PDB entry 8KFZ | electron microscopy, 3.30 A resolution | chains A and S of the 5 polymer chains in the assembly

# Chain A
Molecule: Guanine nucleotide-binding protein G(i) subunit alpha-1
Organism: Homo sapiens
UniProt: P63096 (GNAI1_HUMAN); residues 1-354 here = UniProt positions 1-354
Chain sequence (354 residues; each row starts with the number of its first residue):
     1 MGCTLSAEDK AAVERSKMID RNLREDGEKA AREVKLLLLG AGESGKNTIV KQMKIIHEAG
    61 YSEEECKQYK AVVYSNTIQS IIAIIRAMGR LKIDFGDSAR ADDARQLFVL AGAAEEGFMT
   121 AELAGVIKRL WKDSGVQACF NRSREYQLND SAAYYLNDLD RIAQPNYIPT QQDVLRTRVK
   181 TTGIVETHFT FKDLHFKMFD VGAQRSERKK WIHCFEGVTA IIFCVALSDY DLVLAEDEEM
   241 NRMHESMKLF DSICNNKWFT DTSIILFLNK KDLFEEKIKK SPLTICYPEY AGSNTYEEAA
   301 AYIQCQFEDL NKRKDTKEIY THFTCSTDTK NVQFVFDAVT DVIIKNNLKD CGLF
Unresolved in the structure: 1-2, 55-181
Sequence notes: conflict Asn47 (Ser in P63096), Ala203 (Gly in P63096), Ser326 (Ala in P63096)
UniProt features mapped onto this chain:
  - region: Lys35 to Lys46, Thr48 (G1 motif), Asp173 to Thr181 (G2 motif), Phe196 to Gly202, Gln204, Arg205 (G3 motif), Ile265 to Asp272 (G4 motif), Thr324, Cys325, Thr327 to Thr329 (G5 motif)
  - binding site (GTP): Glu43 to Lys46, Thr48, Ser151, Leu175 to Thr181, Asp200 to Gly202, Gln204, Asn269 to Asp272
  - binding site (Mg(2+)): Thr181
  - modified residue: Arg178 (ADP-ribosylarginine), Gln204 (Deamidated glutamine), Cys351 (ADP-ribosylcysteine)
  - lipidation: Gly2 (N-myristoyl glycine), Cys3 (S-palmitoyl cysteine)
  - natural variant: Gly40 (G40C: In NEDHISB; G40R: In NEDHISB), Gly45 (G45D: In NEDHISB), Thr48 (T48I: In NEDHISB; T48K: In NEDHISB), Gln52 (Q52P: In NEDHISB), Ser75 (deletion: In NEDHISB; uncertain significance), Gln172 (deletion: In NEDHISB), Asp173 (D173V: In NEDHISB), Glu186 to Phe189 (deletion: In NEDHISB; uncertain significance), Cys224 (C224Y: In NEDHISB), Lys270 (K270N: In NEDHISB; K270R: In NEDHISB), Asp272 (D272G: In NEDHISB), Val332 (V332E: In NEDHISB; uncertain significance)
  - mutagenesis: Gly42 (G42R: Abolishes switch to an activated conformation and dissociation from beta and gamma subunits upon GTP binding. Abolishes interaction with RGS family members), Glu116 (E116L: Enhances interaction (inactive GDP-bound) with RGS14), Gln147 (Q147L: Enhances interaction (inactive GDP-bound) with RGS14), Glu245 (E245L: Enhances interaction (inactive GDP-bound) with RGS14)

# Chain S
Molecule: scFv16
Organism: Homo sapiens
Notes: antibody fragment or engineered binder
Chain sequence (297 residues; numbered -37 to 247 plus 14 insertion-coded residues; 2 numbers in that range are skipped by the numbering (no residue carries them; nothing is unmodelled there); the number before each row is that of its first residue; a row labelled like 121A-121N holds insertion residues (121A, then the next letters in order); numbers below 1 keep their minus sign (Met-37 is residue -37)):
   -37 MLLVNQSHQG FNKEHTSKMV SAIVLYVLLA AAAHSAFADV QLVESGGGLV QPGGSRKLSC
    23 SASGFAFSSF GMHWVRQAPE KGLEWVAYIS SGSGTIYYAD TVKGRFTISR DDPKNTLFLQ
    83 MTSLRSEDTA MYYCVRSIYY YGSSPFDFWG QGTTLTVSS
121A-121N GGGGSGGGGSGGGG
   124 SDIVMTQATS SVPVTPGESV SISCRSSKSL LHSNGNTYLY WFLQRPGQSP QLLIYRMSNL
   184 ASGVPDRFSG SGSGTAFTLT ISRLEAEDVG VYYCMQHLEY PLTFGAGTKL ELKAAAHHHH
   244 HHHH
Unresolved in the structure: -37 to 1, 121A-121N, 236-247
Disulfides: Cys22-Cys96, Cys147-Cys217

# How chain A and chain S interact
Contacting residue pairs - 23 pairs, chain A then chain S:
  Thr4(A) with His155(S)
  Leu5(A) with His155(S)
  Ser6(A) with His155(S); Tyr161(S), hydrogen bond
  Ala7(A) with His220(S); Leu221(S); Tyr223(S)
  Glu8(A) with Tyr101(S); Tyr161(S); Tyr163(S), hydrogen bond; Arg179(S), salt bridge; His220(S), salt bridge
  Asp9(A) with Asn157(S), hydrogen bond; Tyr161(S), hydrogen bond
  Lys10(A) with Tyr223(S)
  Ala11(A) with Tyr101(S), hydrophobic
  Ala12(A) with Tyr101(S)
  Glu14(A) with Ser52(S), hydrogen bond; Thr57(S)
  Arg15(A) with Ile100(S); Tyr101(S); Tyr102(S)
  Met18(A) with Ser53(S)
Other interface residues (no listed pair), chain S (17 interface residues in all): Ser31, Tyr50, Pro107

# Overview
Chain A and chain S form an interface of 12 and 17 residues respectively, with 5 hydrogen bonds and 2 salt
bridges. Polar pairs include Glu8(A)-Arg179(S), Glu8(A)-His220(S) and Ser6(A)-Tyr161(S). From UniProt: 21
GTP-binding residues, Mg2+-binding residue Thr181(A) and 4 mutagenesis sites on chain A.
Here chain A is Guanine nucleotide-binding protein G(i) subunit alpha-1 and chain S is scFv16, both from Homo
sapiens. Entry 8KFZ (Gi bound CCR8 in ligand free state) was determined by electron microscopy, deposited
together with 8KFX and 8KFY.
